9BHM - chains R and A of the 4 polymer chains in the assembly; structure by electron microscopy, 2.90 A resolution.

# Chain R
Protein: Ovarian cancer G-protein coupled receptor 1
Source organism: Homo sapiens
Reference sequence: Q15743 (OGR1_HUMAN); residue numbers follow UniProt; this construct covers 1-365
Amino-acid sequence (376 residues; numbered -10 to 365; the number before each row is that of its first residue; numbers below 1 keep their minus sign (Asp-10 is residue -10)):
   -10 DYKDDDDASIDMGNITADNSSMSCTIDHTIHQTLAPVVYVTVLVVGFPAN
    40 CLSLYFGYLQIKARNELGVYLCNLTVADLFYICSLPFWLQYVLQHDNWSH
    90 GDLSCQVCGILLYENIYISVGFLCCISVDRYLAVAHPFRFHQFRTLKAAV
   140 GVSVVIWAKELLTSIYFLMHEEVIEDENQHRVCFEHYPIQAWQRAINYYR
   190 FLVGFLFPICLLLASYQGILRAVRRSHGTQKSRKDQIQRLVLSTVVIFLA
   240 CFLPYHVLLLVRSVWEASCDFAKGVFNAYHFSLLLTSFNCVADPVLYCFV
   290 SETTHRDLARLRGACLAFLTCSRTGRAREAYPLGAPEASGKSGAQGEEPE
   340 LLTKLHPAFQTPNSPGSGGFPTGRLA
Disordered / not traced: -10 to 12, 295-365
Disulfides: Cys13-Cys258, Cys94-Cys172
Construct notes: expression tag (-10 to 0)
Curated features (UniProtKB/Swiss-Prot):
  - region: Glu161 to Tyr176 (Extracellular loop 2 (ECL2))
  - site: His17 (Proton sensing), His20 (Proton sensing), His84 (Proton sensing), Glu149 (Required for activation), His169 (Proton sensing), His269 (Proton sensing)
  - glycosylation (N-linked (GlcNAc...) asparagine): Asn3, Asn8
Reported in the primary citation:
  - mutagenesis - E149Q: increased signaling in response to protons
  - mutagenesis - E149Q: increased signaling in response to proton potency
  - mutagenesis - H20K: increased signaling in response to proton
  - mutagenesis - H20D: decreased signaling in response to proton
  - contacts within the chain: Tyr102-Glu174, Glu174-Arg251

# Chain A
Protein: Guanine nucleotide-binding protein G(s) subunit alpha isoforms short
Source organism: Homo sapiens
Reference sequence: P63092 (GNAS2_HUMAN); the construct has insertions or renumbered stretches relative to UniProt, so the offset changes along the chain: 5-58 = UniProt 5-58; 190-195 = UniProt 59-64; 204-253 = UniProt 204-253; 264-394 = UniProt 264-394
Amino-acid sequence (261 residues; row label = number of the first residue in the row; note: 141 numbers in that range are skipped by the numbering (no residue carries them; nothing is unmodelled there); numbers below 1 keep their minus sign (Gly-7 is residue -7)):
    -7 GGSLEVLFQGPSGNSKTEDQRNEEKAQREANKKIEKQLQKDKQVYRATHR
    43 LLLLGADNSGKSTIVK
   190 QMRILHGGSGGSGGTSGIFETKFQVDKVNFHMFDVGGQRDERRKWIQCFN
   240 DVTAIIFVVDSSDY
   264 NRLQEALNLFKSIWNNRWLRTISVILFLNKQDLLAEKVLAGKSKIEDYFP
   314 EFARYTTPEDATPEPGEDPRVTRAKYFIRDEFLRISTASGDGRHYCYPHF
   364 TCAVDTENARRIFNDCRDIIQRMHLRQYELL
Disordered / not traced: -7 to 15, 190-205, 321-330, 353-354
Construct notes: expression tag (-7 to 4); engineered mutation Asp49 (Gly in P63092), Asn50 (Glu in P63092), Asp249 (Ala in P63092), Asp252 (Ser in P63092), Ala372 (Ile in P63092), Ile375 (Val in P63092); linker (196-203)

# How chain R and chain A interact
Residue-residue contacts (53; chain R residue first):
  Gln49(R) with Glu392(A)
  Asn54(R) with Gln390(A), hydrogen bond (side chain-backbone)
  Leu56(R) with Tyr391(A), hydrophobic; Glu392(A)
  Leu60(R) with Glu392(A)
  Asp118(R) with Tyr391(A), hydrogen bond
  Arg119(R) with Tyr391(A), hydrogen bond (side chain-backbone); Glu392(A)
  Ala122(R) with His387(A), hydrogen bond (backbone-side chain); Tyr391(A)
  Val123(R) with Gln384(A), hydrogen bond (backbone-side chain); Leu388(A), hydrophobic; Leu393(A), hydrophobic
  Ala124(R) with Arg380(A), hydrogen bond (backbone-side chain); Gln384(A)
  Pro126(R) with Arg380(A); Ile383(A), hydrophobic; Gln384(A); His387(A)
  Phe127(R) with His41(A); Phe376(A), hydrophobic; Arg380(A)
  Arg128(R) with Arg380(A)
  His130(R) with Arg38(A), hydrogen bond
  Arg133(R) with Arg38(A); His387(A); Tyr391(A), hydrogen bond
  Thr134(R) with Arg38(A)
  Ile208(R) with Leu393(A), hydrophobic
  Ala211(R) with Gln384(A)
  Val212(R) with Leu388(A), hydrophobic
  Ser215(R) with Asp381(A); Arg385(A)
  His216(R) with Tyr358(A); Tyr360(A); Asp381(A), hydrogen bond (backbone-side chain)
  Gly217(R) with Tyr358(A); Tyr360(A); Asp381(A), hydrogen bond (backbone-side chain); Arg385(A), hydrogen bond (backbone-side chain)
  Thr218(R) with Arg385(A)
  Gln219(R) with Gly355(A)
  Arg222(R) with Arg389(A); Leu394(A)
  Gln225(R) with Leu394(A)
  Ile226(R) with Leu388(A), hydrophobic; Leu393(A); Leu394(A), hydrophobic
  Leu229(R) with Glu392(A); Leu394(A)
  Tyr286(R) with Glu392(A)
  Ser290(R) with Glu392(A)
  Glu291(R) with Leu394(A)
Also at the interface, not in a pair above, chain R (33 interface residues in all): Glu55, Val230, Thr292
Also at the interface, not in a pair above, chain A (21 interface residues in all): Phe219, Cys379

# In short
33 residues of chain R and 21 residues of chain A are in contact, with 11 hydrogen bonds. Polar contacts
include Asn54(R)-Gln390(A), Asp118(R)-Tyr391(A) and Arg119(R)-Tyr391(A). From the paper: E149Q of chain R
increases signaling in response to protons; contacts within the chain involving Glu174(R), Tyr102(R) and
Arg251(R); 3 substitutions were tested in all.
Here chain R is Ovarian cancer G-protein coupled receptor 1 and chain A is Guanine nucleotide-binding protein
G(s) subunit alpha isoforms short, both from Homo sapiens. Entry 9BHM (Human proton sensing receptor GPR68 in
complex with miniGs) was determined by electron microscopy (same publication as 9BHL, 9BI6 and 9BIP).
